Entry 7N2S (X-ray diffraction, 2.37 A resolution); this record covers chains A and D of the 5 polymer chains in the assembly.

== Chain A ==
Name: Human leukocyte antigen (HLA) B27
Organism: Homo sapiens
UniProtKB: A3F718 (A3F718_HUMAN); residues 1-278 here correspond to UniProt positions 11-288 (UniProt number = residue number + 10)
Amino-acid sequence (278 residues; numbered 1 to 278; the number before each row is that of its first residue):
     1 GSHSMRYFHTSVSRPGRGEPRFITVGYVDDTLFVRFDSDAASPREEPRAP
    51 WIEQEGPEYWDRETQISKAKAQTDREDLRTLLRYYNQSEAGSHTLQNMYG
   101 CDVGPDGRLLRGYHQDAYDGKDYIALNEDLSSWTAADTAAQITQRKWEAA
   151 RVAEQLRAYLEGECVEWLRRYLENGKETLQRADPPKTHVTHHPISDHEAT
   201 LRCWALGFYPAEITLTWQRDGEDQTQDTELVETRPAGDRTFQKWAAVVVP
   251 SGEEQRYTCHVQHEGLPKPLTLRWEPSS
Not modelled in the structure: 277-278
Disulfides: C101-C164, C203-C259
Construct notes: conflict S67 (Cys77 in A3F718)
What the authors report for this chain:
  - mutagenesis - H114Y: unchanged stability with Pre-MRNA Processing Factor 3
  - mutagenesis - D116H: unchanged signaling with Pre-MRNA Processing Factor 3

== Chain D ==
Name: T cell receptor alpha chain
Organism: Homo sapiens
Amino-acid sequence (209 residues; each row starts with the number of its first residue):
     2 KQEVTQIPAALSVPEGENLVLNCSFTDSAIYNLQWFRQDPGKGLTSLLLI
    52 QSSQREQTSGRLNASLDKSSGRSTLYIAASQPGDSATYLCAVSLGTGAGS
   102 YQLTFGKGTKLSVIPYIQNPDPAVYQLRDSKSSDKSVCLFTDFDSQTNVS
   152 QSKDSDVYITDKCVLDMRSMDFKSNSAVAWSNKSDFACANAFNNSIIPED
   202 TFFPSPESS
Not modelled in the structure: 134-137, 149-155, 168-173, 196-202, 207-210
Disulfides: C24-C91, C139-C189
Covalent attachments: N-acetylglucosamine (NAG) linked to N23

== Interface between chain A and chain D ==
Pairs across the interface (26):
  E58(A) with D28(D)
  R62(A) with D28(D); S29(D); A30(D)
  Q65(A) with Y32(D); G96(D); T97(D); G98(D); A99(D); G100(D), hydrogen bond (side chain-backbone); S101(D), hydrogen bond (side chain-backbone)
  K68(A) with A99(D); G100(D)
  A69(A) with Y32(D); G100(D)
  E154(A) with Q52(D); Q55(D), hydrogen bond; Q58(D), hydrogen bond
  Q155(A) with Q52(D); S53(D), hydrogen bond (side chain-backbone); S54(D), hydrogen bond (side chain-backbone)
  A158(A) with S54(D), hydrogen bond (backbone-side chain); Q55(D)
  Y159(A) with S54(D), hydrogen bond (backbone-side chain)
  E163(A) with S54(D); K69(D), salt bridge
Interface residues without a listed pair, chain A (12 interface residues in all): I66, R151
From the paper, about this interface:
  - interface residues, chain A: K68(A)
  - interface residues, chain D: S53(D), S54(D)

== Overview ==
The interface between chain A and chain D involves 12 residues on one side and 16 on the other, with 8
hydrogen bonds and 1 salt bridge. Polar pairs include E163(A)-K69(D), Q65(A)-G100(D) and Q65(A)-S101(D). The
paper reports that H114Y of chain A leaves stability with Pre-MRNA Processing Factor 3 unchanged; interface
residues K68(A) and S53(D) among others.
Here chain A is Human leukocyte antigen (HLA) B27 and chain D is T cell receptor alpha chain, both from Homo
sapiens. Entry 7N2S (AS3.1-PRPF3-HLA*B27) was determined by X-ray diffraction, deposited together with 7N2N,
7N2O, 7N2P, 7N2Q, 7N2R and 8CX4.
